Entry 6KQP (X-ray diffraction, 2.40 A resolution); this record covers chain A.

Chain A:
Name: Histone-lysine N-methyltransferase, H3 lysine-36 and H4 lysine-20 specific
Source organism: Homo sapiens
Notes: EC 2.1.1.357
UniProt: Q96L73 (NSD1_HUMAN); numbering as in UniProt (aligned over 1864-2083)
Sequence (220 residues; row label = number of the first residue in the row):
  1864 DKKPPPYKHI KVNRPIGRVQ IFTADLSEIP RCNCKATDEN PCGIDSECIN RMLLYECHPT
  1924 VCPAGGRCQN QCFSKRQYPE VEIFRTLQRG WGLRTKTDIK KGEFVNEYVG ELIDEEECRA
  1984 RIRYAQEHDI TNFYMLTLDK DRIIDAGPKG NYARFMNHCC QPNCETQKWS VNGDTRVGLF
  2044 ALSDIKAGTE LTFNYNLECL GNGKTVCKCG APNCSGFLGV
Ion coordination: Zn2+ site 1: Cys1895, Cys1897, Cys1905, Cys1911; Zn2+ site 2: Cys1905, Cys1920, Cys1925, Cys1931; Zn2+ site 3: Cys2023, Cys2070, Cys2072, Cys2077
Ligand contacts: S-adenosylmethionine (SAM): Arg1952, Gly1953, Trp1954, Tyr1971, Thr1994, Asn1995, Phe1996, Tyr1997, Arg2017, Phe2018, Met2019, Asn2020, His2021, Tyr2058, Asn2065, Thr2068, Val2069, Cys2070, Lys2071, Cys2072, Leu2081
Curated features (UniProtKB/Swiss-Prot):
  - region: Leu2060 to Gly2066 (Inhibits enzyme activity in the absence of bound histone)
  - binding site (S-adenosyl-L-methionine): Arg1952 to Trp1954, Thr1994 to Tyr1997, Asn2020, His2021, Asn2065, Lys2071
  - natural variant: Cys1925 (C1925R: In SOTOS), Gly1955 (G1955D: In SOTOS), Arg1984 (R1984Q: In SOTOS), Tyr1997 (Y1997C: In SOTOS), Arg2005 (R2005Q: In SOTOS), Arg2017 (R2017Q: In SOTOS; R2017W: In SOTOS)
  - mutagenesis: Arg1914 (R1914C: Reduced enzyme activity), Arg1952 (R1952W: Nearly abolished enzyme activity)
What the authors report for this chain:
  - mutagenesis - C2062A: abolished binding to BT5

Overview:
Ligands of chain A: S-adenosylmethionine. Cys1895, Cys1897, Cys1905 and Cys1911 form the Zn2+ site 1. Cys1905,
Cys1920, Cys1925 and Cys1931 form the Zn2+ site 2. Curated annotation (UniProt) lists 11
S-adenosyl-L-methionine-binding residues and 2 mutagenesis sites. The paper reports that C2062A abolishes
binding to BT5.
Chain A is Histone-lysine N-methyltransferase, H3 lysine-36 and H4 lysine-20 specific (Homo sapiens); the
structure, NSD1 SET domain in complex with SAM, was determined by X-ray diffraction together with 6KQQ from
the same study.
